6TEI - chain A; structure by X-ray diffraction, 1.76 A resolution.

[Chain A]
Protein: Casein kinase II subunit alpha
Organism: Homo sapiens
Notes: EC 2.7.11.1
UniProtKB: P68400 (CSK21_HUMAN); numbering as in UniProt (aligned over 1-335)
Sequence (349 residues; each row starts with the number of its first residue; numbers below 1 keep their minus sign (Met-13 is residue -13)):
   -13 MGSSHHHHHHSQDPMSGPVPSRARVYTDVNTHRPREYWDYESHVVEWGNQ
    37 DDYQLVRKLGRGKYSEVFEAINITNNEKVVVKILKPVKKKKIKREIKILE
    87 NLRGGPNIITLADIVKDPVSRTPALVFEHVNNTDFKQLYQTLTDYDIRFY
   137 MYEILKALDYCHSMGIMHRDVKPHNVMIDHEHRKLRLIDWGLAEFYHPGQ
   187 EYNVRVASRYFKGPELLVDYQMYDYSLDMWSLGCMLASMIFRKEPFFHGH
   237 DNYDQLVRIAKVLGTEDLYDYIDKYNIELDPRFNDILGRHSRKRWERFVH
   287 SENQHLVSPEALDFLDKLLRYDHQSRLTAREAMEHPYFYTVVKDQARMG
Unresolved in the structure: -13 to 1, 333-335
Sequence notes: initiating methionine (-13); expression tag (-12 to 0)
Small-molecule neighbours: N4N (3-[(4-pyridin-2-yl-1,3-thiazol-2-yl)amino]benzoic acid): Leu45, Val53, Val66, Lys68, Ile95, Phe113, His115, Val116, Asn117, Asn118, Met163, Ile174, Asp175, Trp176

[In short]
Chain A binds compound N4N.
Chain A is Casein kinase II subunit alpha (Homo sapiens); the structure, Crystal structure of human protein
kinase CK2alpha (CSNK2A1 gene product) in complex with the 2-aminothiazole-type inhibitor ..., was determined
by X-ray diffraction together with 6TE2, 6TEW and 6TGU from the same study.
